8TXR - chains A and C of the 20 polymer chains in the assembly; structure by electron microscopy, 3.80 A resolution.

== Chain A (and C) ==
Protein: Exodeoxyribonuclease 7 large subunit
Source organism: Escherichia coli
Notes: chain C of this document is another copy of the same molecule, construct and numbering; everything in this record applies to it too
UniProt: P04994 (EX7L_ECOLI); numbering as in UniProt (aligned over 1-456)
Chain sequence (456 residues; each row starts with the number of its first residue):
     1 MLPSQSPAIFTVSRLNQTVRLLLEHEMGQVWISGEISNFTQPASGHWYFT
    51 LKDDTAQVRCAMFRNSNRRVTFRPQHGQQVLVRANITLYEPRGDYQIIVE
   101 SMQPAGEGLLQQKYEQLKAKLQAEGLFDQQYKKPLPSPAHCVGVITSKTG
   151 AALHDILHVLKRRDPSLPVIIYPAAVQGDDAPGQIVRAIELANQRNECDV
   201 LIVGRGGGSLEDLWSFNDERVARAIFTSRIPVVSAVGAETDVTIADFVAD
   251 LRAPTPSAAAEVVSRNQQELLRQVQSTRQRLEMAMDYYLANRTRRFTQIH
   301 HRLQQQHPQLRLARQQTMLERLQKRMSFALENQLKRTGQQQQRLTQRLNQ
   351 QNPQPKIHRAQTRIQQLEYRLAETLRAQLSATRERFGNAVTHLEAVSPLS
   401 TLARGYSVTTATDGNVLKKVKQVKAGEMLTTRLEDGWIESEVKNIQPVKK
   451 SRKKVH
Not modelled in the structure: 1-8, 105-108, 397-405, 449-456 (chain C: 1-7, 105-108, 400-405, 449-456)
Construct notes: engineered mutation Ala238 (His in P04994)
UniProt features mapped onto this chain:
  - mutagenesis: Phe63 (F63A: About 10% ssDNA-binding by N-terminal domain), Arg64 to Arg69 (About 20% ssDNA-binding by N-terminal domain), Gln96 (Q96A: About 50% ssDNA-binding by N-terminal domain), Asp155 (D155A: Loss of exonuclease activity, reduced ssDNA-binding; D155N: Does not cleave Ec83 msDNA, not lethal on overexpression), Gln177 (Q177A: Wild-type exonuclease activity), Ala188 (A188T: Cleaves EC83 msDNA normally, reduced toxicity on overexpression), Arg205 (R205A: Loss of exonuclease activity, still binds ssDNA), Gly237 (G237R: Does not cleave Ec83 msDNA, 10-fold reduced toxicity on overexpression), Asp241 (D241A: Loss of exonuclease activity, still binds ssDNA), Asp246 (D246A: Wild-type exonuclease activity), Asp250 (D250A: Wild-type exonuclease activity), Thr255 (T255A: Wild-type exonuclease activity), 1 further mutagenesis entry in UniProt

== Chain A / chain C interface ==
Pairs across the interface (130; chain A residue first):
  Ile9(A) with Trp31(C)
  Phe10(A) with Val30(C), hydrophobic; Trp31(C), hydrogen bond (backbone-backbone); Ile32(C); Ser33(C), hydrogen bond (backbone-backbone)
  Thr11(A) with Ser33(C)
  Val12(A) with Ser33(C); Leu51(C); Asp53(C), hydrogen bond (backbone-side chain); Ala56(C); Gln57(C)
  Ser13(A) with Asp53(C), hydrogen bond (backbone-side chain)
  Leu15(A) with Ile32(C), hydrophobic; Tyr95(C); Ile97(C), hydrophobic
  Asn16(A) with Ala56(C); Gln57(C)
  Val19(A) with Tyr95(C)
  Leu22(A) with Leu23(C), hydrophobic; Glu26(C)
  Leu23(A) with Val19(C), hydrophobic
  Glu26(A) with Leu22(C)
  Met27(A) with Leu15(C), hydrophobic
  Val30(A) with Phe10(C), hydrophobic
  Trp31(A) with Ala8(C); Ile9(C); Phe10(C), hydrogen bond (backbone-backbone)
  Ile32(A) with Phe10(C); Leu15(C), hydrophobic
  Ser33(A) with Phe10(C), hydrogen bond (backbone-backbone); Thr11(C); Val12(C)
  Asp53(A) with Val12(C); Ser13(C), hydrogen bond (side chain-backbone)
  Thr55(A) with Pro91(C)
  Ala56(A) with Val12(C); Ser13(C); Asn16(C); Glu90(C)
  Gln57(A) with Asn16(C); Glu90(C); Pro91(C), hydrogen bond (backbone-backbone); Arg92(C); Gly93(C)
  Val58(A) with Val12(C), hydrophobic
  Arg59(A) with Arg92(C); Gly93(C), hydrogen bond (side chain-backbone); Asp94(C), salt bridge
  Ile86(A) with Val19(C), hydrophobic
  Glu90(A) with Ala56(C)
  Pro91(A) with Thr55(C); Ala56(C); Gln57(C)
  Arg92(A) with Gln57(C)
  Gly93(A) with Gln57(C); Arg59(C)
  Tyr95(A) with Asn16(C); Val19(C); Gly93(C)
  Gln111(A) with Ile9(C), hydrogen bond (side chain-backbone); Thr11(C)
  His301(A) with His301(C); Gln305(C)
  Gln305(A) with His301(C)
  Gln309(A) with Leu310(C)
  Leu310(A) with Gln309(C); Leu310(C)
  Ala313(A) with Thr317(C)
  Thr317(A) with Thr317(C), hydrogen bond
  Glu320(A) with Arg321(C), salt bridge; Lys324(C), salt bridge
  Arg321(A) with Gln316(C); Glu320(C), salt bridge
  Lys324(A) with Glu320(C), salt bridge
  Glu331(A) with Lys335(C), salt bridge
  His358(A) with His358(C)
  Gln366(A) with Tyr369(C)
  Tyr369(A) with Tyr369(C), hydrophobic; Glu373(C)
  Ser380(A) with Ser380(C)
  Arg383(A) with Glu384(C), salt bridge
  Glu384(A) with Arg383(C), salt bridge; Glu384(C)
  Asn388(A) with Gly387(C)
  Thr391(A) with Asn388(C); Thr391(C), hydrogen bond
  Ala395(A) with Ala395(C), hydrophobic
  Tyr406(A) with Pro398(C), hydrophobic; Tyr406(C), hydrophobic; Ser407(C)
  Ser407(A) with Tyr406(C); Ser407(C), hydrogen bond (backbone-side chain); Val408(C), hydrogen bond (side chain-backbone); Thr409(C), hydrogen bond (side chain-backbone)
  Val408(A) with Ser407(C), hydrogen bond (backbone-side chain)
  Thr409(A) with Ser407(C), hydrogen bond
  Leu417(A) with Leu433(C)
  Lys418(A) with Leu433(C)
  Lys419(A) with Asp435(C), salt bridge
  Val420(A) with Asp435(C), hydrogen bond (backbone-side chain)
  Thr431(A) with Thr409(C)
  Asp435(A) with Lys419(C); Val420(C), hydrogen bond (side chain-backbone); Val448(C), hydrogen bond (backbone-backbone)
  Gly436(A) with Val448(C)
  Trp437(A) with Gln446(C), hydrogen bond
  Ile438(A) with Val420(C), hydrophobic; Val442(C), hydrophobic; Asn444(C); Ile445(C), hydrophobic
  Glu439(A) with Lys443(C); Asn444(C), hydrogen bond
  Ser440(A) with Ser440(C), hydrogen bond; Glu441(C), hydrogen bond (side chain-backbone); Val442(C)
  Glu441(A) with Ser440(C); Glu441(C); Lys443(C), salt bridge
  Val442(A) with Ile438(C), hydrophobic; Glu439(C); Ser440(C)
  Lys443(A) with Met428(C); Glu439(C), hydrogen bond (backbone-backbone); Ser440(C)
  Asn444(A) with Ile438(C); Glu439(C), hydrogen bond
  Ile445(A) with Ile438(C), hydrophobic
  Gln446(A) with Trp437(C)
  Val448(A) with Asp435(C), hydrogen bond (backbone-backbone); Trp437(C), hydrophobic
Interface residues without a listed pair, chain A (87 interface residues in all): Thr18, Leu51, Lys52, Leu88, Ile97, Gln112, Glu115, Arg314, Gln316, Gln323, Lys335, Gln342, Glu373, Val396, Leu433, Glu434, Pro447
Interface residues without a listed pair, chain C (90 interface residues in all): Arg14, Thr18, Met27, Gly34, Lys52, Val58, Leu88, His307, Ala313, Arg314, Gln323, Gln342, Gln366, Arg376, Leu417, Lys418, Lys421, Leu429, Gly436, Pro447

== Summary ==
The interface between chain A and chain C involves 87 residues on one side and 90 on the other, with 27
hydrogen bonds and 10 salt bridges. Polar pairs include Arg59(A)-Asp94(C), Glu320(A)-Arg321(C) and
Glu320(A)-Lys324(C). UniProt lists 19 mutagenesis sites on chain A.
Both chains are Exodeoxyribonuclease 7 large subunit (Escherichia coli). Entry 8TXR (E. coli ExoVII(H238A))
was determined by electron microscopy.
